6JQ0 - chains F and G of the 7 polymer chains in the assembly; structure by electron microscopy, 3.54 A resolution.

# Chain F
Name: Uncharacterized AAA domain-containing protein C31G5.19
Organism: Schizosaccharomyces pombe 972h-
Reference sequence: O14114 (YEJJ_SCHPO); residue numbers follow UniProt; this construct covers 1-1190
Chain sequence (1198 residues; numbered -7 to 1190; the number before each row is that of its first residue; numbers below 1 keep their minus sign (Gly-7 is residue -7)):
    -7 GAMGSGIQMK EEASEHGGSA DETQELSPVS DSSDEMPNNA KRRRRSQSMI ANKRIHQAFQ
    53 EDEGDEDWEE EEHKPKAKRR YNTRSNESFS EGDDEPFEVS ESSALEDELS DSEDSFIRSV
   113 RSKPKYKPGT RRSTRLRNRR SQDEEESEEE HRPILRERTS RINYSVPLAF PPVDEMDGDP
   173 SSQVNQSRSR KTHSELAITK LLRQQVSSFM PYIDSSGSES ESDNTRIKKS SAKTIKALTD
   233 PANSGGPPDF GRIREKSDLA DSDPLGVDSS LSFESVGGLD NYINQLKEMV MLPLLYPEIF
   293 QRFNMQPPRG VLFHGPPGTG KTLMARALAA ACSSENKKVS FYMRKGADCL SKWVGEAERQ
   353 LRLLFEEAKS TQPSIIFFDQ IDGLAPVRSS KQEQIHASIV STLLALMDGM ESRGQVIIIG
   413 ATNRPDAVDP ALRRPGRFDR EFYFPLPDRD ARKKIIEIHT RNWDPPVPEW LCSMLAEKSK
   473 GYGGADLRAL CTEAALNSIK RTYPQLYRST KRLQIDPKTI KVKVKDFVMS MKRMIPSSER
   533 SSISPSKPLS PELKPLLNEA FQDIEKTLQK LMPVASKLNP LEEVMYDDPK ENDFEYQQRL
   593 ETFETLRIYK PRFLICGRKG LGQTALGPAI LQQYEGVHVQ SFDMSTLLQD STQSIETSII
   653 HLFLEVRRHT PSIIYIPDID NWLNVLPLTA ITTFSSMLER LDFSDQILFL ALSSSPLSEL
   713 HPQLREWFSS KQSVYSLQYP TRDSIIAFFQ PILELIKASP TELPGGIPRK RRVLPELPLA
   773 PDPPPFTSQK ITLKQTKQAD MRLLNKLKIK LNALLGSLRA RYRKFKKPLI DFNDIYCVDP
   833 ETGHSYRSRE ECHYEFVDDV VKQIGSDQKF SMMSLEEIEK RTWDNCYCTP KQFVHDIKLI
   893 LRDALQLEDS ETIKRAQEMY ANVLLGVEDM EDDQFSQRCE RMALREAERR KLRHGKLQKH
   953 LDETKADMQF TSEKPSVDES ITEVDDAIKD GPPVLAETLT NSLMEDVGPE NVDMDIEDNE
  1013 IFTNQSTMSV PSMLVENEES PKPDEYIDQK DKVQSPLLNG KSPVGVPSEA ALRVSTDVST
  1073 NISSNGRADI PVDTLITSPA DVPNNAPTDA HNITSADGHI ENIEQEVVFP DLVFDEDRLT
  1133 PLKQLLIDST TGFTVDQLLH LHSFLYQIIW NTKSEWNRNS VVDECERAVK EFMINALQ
Not modelled in the structure: -7 to 264, 286-293, 568-600, 773-1129, 1187-1190
Sequence notes: expression tag (-7 to 0); engineered mutation Gln372 (Glu in O14114)
Swiss-Prot annotation at these positions:
  - binding site (ATP): Pro309 to Thr314
  - mutagenesis: Trp345 (W345A: Severely impairs histone deposition activity), Glu385 (E385A: Severely impairs histone deposition activity), Glu900 (E900A: Severely impairs histone deposition activity)
Residues lining bound ligands: ATP (adenosine-5'-triphosphate): Val268, Gly269, Pro308, Pro309, Gly310, Thr311, Gly312, Lys313, Thr314, Leu315, Ile447, Ile450, His451, Gly476, Ala477, Arg480
From the paper describing this entry:
  - binding site for unknown substrate (chain G): Trp345
  - mutagenesis - W345A, E385A: unchanged catalytic activity on ATP
  - mutagenesis - W345A, E385A: unchanged binding to histone

# Chain G
Name: unknown substrate
Organism: Spodoptera frugiperda
Chain sequence (14 residues; each row starts with the number of its first residue; X marks 14 residues of unknown identity (built as UNK)):
   333 XXXXXXXXXX XXXX

# How chain F and chain G interact
Chain F side of the interface, 4 residues: Lys344, Trp345, Val346, Glu385

# Summary
No residue of chain F is in contact with chain G. Ligands of chain F: ATP. UniProt lists 6 ATP-binding
residues and 3 mutagenesis sites on chain F. The paper reports a binding site for unknown substrate (chain G)
at Trp345(F); W345A and E385A of chain F leave catalytic activity on ATP unchanged.
Here chain F is Uncharacterized AAA domain-containing protein C31G5.19 (Schizosaccharomyces pombe 972h-) and
chain G is unknown substrate (Spodoptera frugiperda). Entry 6JQ0 (CryoEM structure of Abo1 Walker B (E372Q)
mutant hexamer - ATP complex) was determined by electron microscopy, deposited together with 6JPQ and 6JPU.
